PDB entry 9ITZ | electron microscopy, 4.28 A resolution (low resolution: residue-level contacts below are approximate; hydrogen-bond / salt-bridge calls are withheld) | chains U and T of the 16 polymer chains in the assembly

[Chain U]
Name: ATP synthase subunit b
Source organism: Chloroflexus aurantiacus J-10-fl
UniProtKB: A9WGS8 (ATPF_CHLAA); residue numbers follow UniProt; this construct covers 1-164
Sequence (164 residues; row label = number of the first residue in the row):
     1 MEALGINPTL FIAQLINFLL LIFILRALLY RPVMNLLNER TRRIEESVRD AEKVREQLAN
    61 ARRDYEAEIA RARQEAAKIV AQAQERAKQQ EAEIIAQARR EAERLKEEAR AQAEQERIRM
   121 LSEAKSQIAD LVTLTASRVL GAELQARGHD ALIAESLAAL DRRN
Not modelled in the structure: 1-8, 47-164

[Chain T]
Name: ATP synthase subunit a
Source organism: Chloroflexus aurantiacus J-10-fl
UniProtKB: A9WGT0 (A9WGT0_CHLAA); residue numbers follow UniProt; this construct covers 1-312
Sequence (312 residues; each row starts with the number of its first residue):
     1 MSTRTRNILI IVGALIISIA SRFFLYTGPP HVEVAAEVIF DGIPGFPITN SFVVAIIIDI
    61 FVIALAVAAT RNLQMVPRGL QNVMEFILES LYNLFRNINA KYVATAFPLV ATIFLFVLFG
   121 NWFGLLPGVG SIGVCHEKKE EHAVVDERLA LAAPAAPLSS VAAAEGEEIH DTCAAQGKKL
   181 VPLFRAPAAD LNFTFAIAVI SFVFIEYWGF RALGPGYLKK FFNTNGIMSF VGIIEFISEL
   241 VKPFALAFRL FGNIFAGEVL LVVMAFLVPL LLPLPFYGFE VFVGFIQALI FALLTYAFLN
   301 IAVTGHDEEH AH
Not modelled in the structure: 1-30, 136-187, 305-312

[How chain U and chain T interact]
Contacting residue pairs (5; chain U residue first):
  Phe-11(U) with Ile-132(T); Gly-133(T)
  Asn-17(U) with Leu-270(T); Leu-271(T)
  Leu-21(U) with Tyr-277(T)
Other interface residues (no listed pair), chain U (8 interface residues in all): Leu-10, Ala-13, Gln-14, Phe-18, Thr-41
Other interface residues (no listed pair), chain T (8 interface residues in all): Arg-78, Leu-126, Pro-269

[Overview]
The chain U/chain T interface involves 8 residues from each chain.
Here chain U is ATP synthase subunit b and chain T is ATP synthase subunit a, both from Chloroflexus
aurantiacus J-10-fl. Entry 9ITZ (Chloroflexus aurantiacus ADP-bound ATP synthase, state 3, focused refinement
of FO) was determined by electron microscopy (same publication as 9ITJ, 9ITK, 9ITL, 9ITM, 9ITN, 9ITO and 11
further entries).
